Entry 8JZZ (electron microscopy, 3.31 A resolution); this record covers chains C and H of the 6 polymer chains in the assembly.

Chain C:
Molecule: Guanine nucleotide-binding protein G(o) subunit alpha
From: Homo sapiens
UniProt: P09471 (GNAO_HUMAN); numbering as in UniProt; present here: 4-55, 182-230, 241-354
Amino-acid sequence (240 residues; each row starts with the number of its first residue; note: 126 numbers in that range are skipped by the numbering (no residue carries them; nothing is unmodelled there); numbers below 1 keep their minus sign (Met-11 is residue -11)):
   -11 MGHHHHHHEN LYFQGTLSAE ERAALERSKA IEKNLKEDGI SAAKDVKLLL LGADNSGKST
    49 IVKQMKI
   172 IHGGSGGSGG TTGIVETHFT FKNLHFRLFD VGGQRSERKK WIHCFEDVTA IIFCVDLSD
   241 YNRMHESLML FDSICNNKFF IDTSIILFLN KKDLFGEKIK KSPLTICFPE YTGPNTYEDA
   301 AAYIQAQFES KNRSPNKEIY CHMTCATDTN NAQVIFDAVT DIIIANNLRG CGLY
Unresolved in the structure: -11 to 5, 172-182, 241-244
Differences from the reference sequence: initiating methionine (-11); expression tag (-10 to 3); engineered mutation Asp42 (Gly in P09471), Asn43 (Glu in P09471), Asp227 (Ala in P09471), Asp230 (Gly in P09471), Ala332 (Ile in P09471), Ile335 (Val in P09471); linker (174-181)
Swiss-Prot annotation at these positions:
  - region: Lys35 to Ala41, Ser44 to Thr48 (G1 motif), Phe197 to Arg206 (G3 motif), Ile266 to Asp273 (G4 motif), Thr324 to Thr329 (G5 motif)
  - binding site (GTP): Lys46, Ser47, Thr48, Asn270, Asp273, Cys325
  - binding site (Mg(2+)): Ser47, Thr182
  - natural variant: Gly40 (G40R: In DEE17 and NEDIM; G40W: Found in a patient with intractable early-onset epilepsy), Ser47 (S47G: In NEDIM), Gln52 (Q52P: Found in a patient with intractable early-onset epilepsy; Q52R: In DEE17), Ile172 (I172T: In NEDIM), Thr191 to Phe197 (deletion: In DEE17), Gly203 (G203R: In DEE17), Arg209 (R209C: In DEE17 and NEDIM; R209G: In NEDIM; R209H: In NEDIM; R209L: In NEDIM), Glu246 (E246G: In NEDIM; E246K: In NEDIM), Ile279 (I279N: In DEE17)
  - modified residue: Gln205 (5-glutamyl histamine), Cys351 (ADP-ribosylcysteine)
  - lipidation: Cys351 (S-palmitoyl cysteine)
  - mutagenesis: Cys351 (C351A: Strong loss of binding to ADGRG3)

Chain H:
Molecule: Antibody fragment ScFv16
From: Mus musculus
Notes: antibody fragment or engineered binder
Amino-acid sequence (248 residues; each row starts with the number of its first residue):
     1 DVQLVESGGG LVQPGGSRKL SCSASGFAFS SFGMHWVRQA PEKGLEWVAY ISSGSGTIYY
    61 ADTVKGRFTI SRDDPKNTLF LQMTSLRSED TAMYYCVRSI YYYGSSPFDF WGQGTTLTVS
   121 SGGGGSGGGG SGGGGSDIVM TQATSSVPVT PGESVSISCR SSKSLLHSNG NTYLYWFLQR
   181 PGQSPQLLIY RMSNLASGVP DRFSGSGSGT AFTLTISRLE AEDVGVYYCM QHLEYPLTFG
   241 AGTKLELK
Unresolved in the structure: 73-75, 121-134
Cystine bridges: Cys22-Cys96, Cys159-Cys229

How chain C and chain H interact:
Residue-residue contacts (13):
  Ser6(C) - His167(H)
  Ala7(C) - Tyr173(H)  hydrophobic
  Ala7(C) - Leu233(H)
  Glu8(C) - Tyr101(H)
  Glu8(C) - Tyr173(H)
  Glu8(C) - Tyr175(H)  hydrogen bond
  Arg10(C) - Tyr59(H)  hydrogen bond
  Ala11(C) - Tyr101(H)  hydrophobic
  Ala12(C) - Tyr101(H)
  Glu14(C) - Ser52(H)  hydrogen bond
  Glu14(C) - Thr57(H)
  Arg15(C) - Ser31(H)  hydrogen bond
  Arg15(C) - Ile100(H)
Interface residues without a listed pair, chain H (18 interface residues in all): Tyr50, Gly56, Tyr102, Ser105, Pro107, Arg191, His232, Tyr235

Overview:
8 residues of chain C face 18 of chain H across their interface; the contacts include 4 hydrogen bonds. Polar
pairs include Glu8(C)-Tyr175(H), Arg10(C)-Tyr59(H) and Glu14(C)-Ser52(H). UniProt lists 6 GTP-binding
residues, Mg2+-binding residues Ser47(C) and Thr182(C) and one mutagenesis site on chain C.
Here chain C is Guanine nucleotide-binding protein G(o) subunit alpha (Homo sapiens) and chain H is Antibody
fragment ScFv16 (Mus musculus). Entry 8JZZ (Structure of human C5a-desArg bound human C5aR1 in complex with
Go) was determined by electron microscopy together with 8HPT, 8HQC, 8I95, 8I97, 8I9A, 8I9L and 3 further
entries from the same study.
